PDB entry 7PRG | X-ray diffraction, 1.85 A resolution | chains A and D of the 4 polymer chains in the assembly

# Chain A (and D)
Name: Fucose-binding lectin
From: Pseudomonas aeruginosa
Notes: chain D of this document is another copy of the same molecule, construct and numbering; everything in this record applies to it too
UniProt: A0A069Q9V4 (A0A069Q9V4_PSEAI); residues 0-114 here correspond to UniProt positions 1-115 (UniProt number = residue number + 1)
Chain sequence (115 residues; each row starts with the number of its first residue; numbering starts at 0):
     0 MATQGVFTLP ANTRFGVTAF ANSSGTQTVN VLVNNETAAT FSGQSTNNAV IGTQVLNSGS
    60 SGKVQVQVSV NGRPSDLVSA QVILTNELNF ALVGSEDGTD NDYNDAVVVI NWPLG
Disordered / not traced: 0
Metal / ion sites: Ca2+ site 1: Asn21, Asp101, Asn103, Asp104 (together with alpha-L-fucopyranose) (shared with 1 residue of chain B); Ca2+ site 2: Glu95, Asp99, Asp101, Asp104 (together with alpha-L-fucopyranose); Ca2+ site 3: Gly114 (together with alpha-L-fucopyranose) (shared with 4 residues of chain B)
Small-molecule neighbours: alpha-L-fucopyranose (FUC): Asn21, Ser22, Ser23, Gly24, Thr45, Glu95, Asp96, Gly97, Thr98, Asp99, Asp101, Asn103, Asp104
From the paper describing this entry:
  - self-association interface (contacts with another copy of this molecule); pairs are residue here / residue on that copy: Ala1-Asp75 (hydrogen bond), Ala1-Val77 (hydrophobic contact), Thr84-Ala1 (hydrophobic contact)
  - binding site for alpha-L-fucopyranose: Ser23, Thr45, Asp96, Thr98, Asp99, Gly114
  - Ca2+ coordination: Gly114

# How chain A and chain D interact
Pairs across the interface (17; chain A residue first):
  Ala1(A) - Thr84(D)
  Thr2(A) - Thr84(D)  hydrogen bond (backbone-side chain)
  Val5(A) - Asn85(D)
  Phe6(A) - Asn85(D)
  Thr7(A) - Asn85(D)  hydrogen bond
  Ala79(A) - Ile82(D)
  Gln80(A) - Val81(D)
  Gln80(A) - Ile82(D)  hydrogen bond (backbone-backbone)
  Val81(A) - Gln80(D)
  Val81(A) - Val81(D)  hydrophobic
  Ile82(A) - Ala79(D)
  Ile82(A) - Gln80(D)  hydrogen bond (backbone-backbone)
  Thr84(A) - Ala1(D)
  Thr84(A) - Thr2(D)  hydrogen bond (side chain-backbone)
  Asn85(A) - Val5(D)
  Asn85(A) - Phe6(D)
  Asn85(A) - Thr7(D)  hydrogen bond
Also at the interface, not in a pair above, chain A (13 interface residues in all): Gln3, Leu83
Also at the interface, not in a pair above, chain D (14 interface residues in all): Gln3, Lys62, Leu83

# Summary
The interface between chain A and chain D involves 13 residues on one side and 14 on the other, with 6
hydrogen bonds. Polar pairs include Thr2(A)-Thr84(D), Thr7(A)-Asn85(D) and Gln80(A)-Ile82(D). Chain A binds
alpha-L-fucopyranose. The paper reports a binding site for alpha-L-fucopyranose at Ser23(A), Thr45(A) and
Asp96(A) among others; Ca2+ coordination by Gly114(A).
Chain A and chain D are both Fucose-binding lectin (Pseudomonas aeruginosa); the structure, Joint
X-ray/neutron room temperature structure of perdeuterated LecB lectin in complex with perdeuterated fucose,
was determined by X-ray diffraction (same publication as 7PSY).
